Entry 9IJA (electron microscopy, 3.05 A resolution); this record covers chain R.

== Chain R ==
Protein: Taste receptor type 2 member 14
From: Homo sapiens
UniProt: Q9NYV8 (T2R14_HUMAN); residues 1-317 here = UniProt positions 1-317
Amino-acid sequence (317 residues; numbered 1 to 317; the number before each row is that of its first residue):
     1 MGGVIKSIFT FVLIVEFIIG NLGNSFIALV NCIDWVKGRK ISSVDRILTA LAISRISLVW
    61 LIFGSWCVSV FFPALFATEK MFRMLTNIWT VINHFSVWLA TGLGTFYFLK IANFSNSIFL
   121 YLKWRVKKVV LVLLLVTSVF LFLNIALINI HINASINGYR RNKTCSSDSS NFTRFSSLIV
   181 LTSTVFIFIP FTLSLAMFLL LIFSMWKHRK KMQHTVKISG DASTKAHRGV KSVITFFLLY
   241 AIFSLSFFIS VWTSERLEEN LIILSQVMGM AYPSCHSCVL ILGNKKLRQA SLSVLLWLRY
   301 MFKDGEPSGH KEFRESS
Disordered / not traced: 159-173, 300-317
Residues lining bound ligands: A1AEI (4-methyl-N-[(2M)-2-(1H-tetrazol-5-yl)phenyl]-6-(trifluoromethyl)pyrimidin-2-amine): A100, L103, G104, Y107, F108, S194, M197, F198, L201, G229, S232, V233, F236, Y240, H276, G283
Swiss-Prot annotation at these positions:
  - binding site (cholesterol): T86, W89, V180, S265, M268
  - glycosylation (N-linked (GlcNAc...) asparagine): N153, N162, N171

== Overview ==
Bound to chain R: compound A1AEI. Curated annotation (UniProt) lists 5 cholesterol-binding residues.
Chain R is Taste receptor type 2 member 14 (Homo sapiens); the structure, A local Cryo-EM structure of Bitter
taste receptor TAS2R14 with Gi complex, was determined by electron microscopy together with 9IIW, 9IIX and
9IJ9 from the same study.
